9DGG - chains A and J of the 12 polymer chains in the assembly; structure by electron microscopy, 2.98 A resolution.

== Chain A ==
Molecule: Histone H3.2
From: Xenopus laevis
UniProt: P84233 (H32_XENLA); residues 0-135 here correspond to UniProt positions 1-136 (UniProt number = residue number + 1)
Chain sequence (136 residues; each row starts with the number of its first residue; numbering starts at 0):
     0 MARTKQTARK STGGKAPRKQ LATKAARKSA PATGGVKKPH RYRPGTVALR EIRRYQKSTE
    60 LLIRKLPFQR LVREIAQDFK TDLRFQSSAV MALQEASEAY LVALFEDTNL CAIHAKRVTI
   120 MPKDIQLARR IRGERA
Unresolved in the structure: 0-37, 135
Differences from the reference sequence: engineered mutation Ala-102 (Gly103 in P84233)
Swiss-Prot annotation at these positions:
  - modified residue: Arg-2 (Asymmetric dimethylarginine), Thr-3 (Phosphothreonine), Lys-4 (Allysine), Gln-5 (5-glutamyl dopamine), Thr-6 (Phosphothreonine), Arg-8 (Citrulline), Lys-9 (N6,N6,N6-trimethyllysine), Ser-10 (ADP-ribosylserine), Thr-11 (Phosphothreonine), Lys-14 (N6-(2-hydroxyisobutyryl)lysine), Arg-17 (Asymmetric dimethylarginine), Lys-18 (N6-(2-hydroxyisobutyryl)lysine), Lys-23 (N6-(2-hydroxyisobutyryl)lysine), Arg-26 (Citrulline), Lys-27 (N6,N6,N6-trimethyllysine), Ser-28 (ADP-ribosylserine), Lys-36 (N6,N6,N6-trimethyllysine), Lys-37 (N6-methyllysine), Tyr-41 (Phosphotyrosine), Lys-56 (N6,N6,N6-trimethyllysine) and 8 more in UniProt
  - lipidation: Cys-110 (S-palmitoyl cysteine)

== Chain J ==
Molecule: 187-nt DNA strand
From: synthetic construct
Sequence (187 nucleotides; row label = number of the first residue in the row):
     1 ATCGGGTGAT GCCCGATCCC CTGGAGAATC CCGGTGCCGA GGCCGCTCAA TTGGTCGTAG
    61 ACAGCTCTAG CACCGCTTAA ACGCACGTAC GCGCTGTCCC CCGCGTTTTA ACCGCCAAGG
   121 GGATTACTCC CTAGTCTCCA GGCACGTGTC AGATATATAC ATCCTGTTCC AGTGCCGGTG
   181 TCGCGAT
Unresolved in the structure: 1-23, 167-187

== Chain A / chain J interface ==
Contacting residue pairs (22; chain A residue first):
  His-39(A) / DG26(J)  base contact
  His-39(A) / DA27(J)  sugar contact
  Arg-40(A) / DG103(J)  hydrogen bond to the base
  Arg-40(A) / DC104(J)  sugar contact
  Tyr-41(A) / DG26(J)  base contact
  Tyr-41(A) / DA27(J)  sugar contact
  Tyr-41(A) / DG103(J)  sugar contact
  Tyr-41(A) / DC104(J)  phosphate contact
  Gly-44(A) / DG103(J)  hydrogen bond to the phosphate
  Val-46(A) / DG103(J)  hydrogen bond to the phosphate
  Val-46(A) / DC104(J)  phosphate contact
  Ala-47(A) / DG103(J)  hydrogen bond to the phosphate
  Arg-49(A) / DA28(J)  hydrogen bond to the phosphate
  Arg-49(A) / DT29(J)  phosphate contact
  Arg-63(A) / DA111(J)  phosphate contact
  Arg-63(A) / DC112(J)  salt bridge to the phosphate
  Lys-64(A) / DC112(J)  hydrogen bond to the phosphate
  Leu-65(A) / DA111(J)  sugar contact
  Leu-65(A) / DC112(J)  hydrogen bond to the phosphate
  Pro-66(A) / DA111(J)  phosphate contact
  Arg-69(A) / DA111(J)  salt bridge to the phosphate
  Arg-83(A) / DG120(J)  sugar contact
Interface residues without a listed pair, chain A (17 interface residues in all): Arg-42, Pro-43, Thr-45, Lys-56
Interface residues without a listed pair, chain J (12 interface residues in all): DC30, DC102, DG121

== Overview ==
17 residues of chain A face 12 of chain J across their interface, with 7 hydrogen bonds and 2 salt bridges.
Among the polar pairs are Arg-40(A)/DG103(J), Gly-44(A)/DG103(J) and Val-46(A)/DG103(J).
Here chain A is Histone H3.2 (Xenopus laevis) and chain J is a 187-nt DNA strand (synthetic construct). Entry
9DGG (ncPRC1RYBP bound to unmodified nucleosome) was determined by electron microscopy.
